PDB entry 5LYJ | X-ray diffraction, 2.40 A resolution | chains C and E of the 6 polymer chains in the assembly

== Chain C ==
Protein: Tubulin alpha-1B chain
Source organism: Bos taurus
UniProtKB: P81947 (TBA1B_BOVIN); numbering as in UniProt (aligned over 1-451)
Chain sequence (451 residues; row label = number of the first residue in the row):
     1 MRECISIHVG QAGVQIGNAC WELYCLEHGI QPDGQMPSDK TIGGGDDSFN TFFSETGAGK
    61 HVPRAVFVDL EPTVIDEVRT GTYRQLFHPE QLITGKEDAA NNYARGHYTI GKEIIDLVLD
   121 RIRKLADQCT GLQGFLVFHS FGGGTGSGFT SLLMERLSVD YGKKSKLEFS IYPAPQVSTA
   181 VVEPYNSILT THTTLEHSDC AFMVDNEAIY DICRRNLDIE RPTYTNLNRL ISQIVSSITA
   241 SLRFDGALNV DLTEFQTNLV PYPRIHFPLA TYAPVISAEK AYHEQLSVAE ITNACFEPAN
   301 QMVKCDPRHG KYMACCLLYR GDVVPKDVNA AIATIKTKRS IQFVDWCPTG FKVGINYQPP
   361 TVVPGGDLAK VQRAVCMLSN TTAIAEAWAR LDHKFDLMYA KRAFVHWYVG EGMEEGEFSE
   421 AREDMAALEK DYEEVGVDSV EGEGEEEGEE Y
Unresolved in the structure: 441-451
Ion coordination: Ca2+: D39, T41, G44, E55
Small-molecule neighbours:
  - Combretastatin A4 (7BA): T179, A180, V181
  - GTP (guanosine-5'-triphosphate): G10, Q11, A12, Q15, I16, D69, D98, A99, A100, N101, S140, G142, G143, G144, T145, G146, I171, P173, V177, S178, T179, E183, N206, Y224, L227, N228, I231

== Chain E ==
Protein: Stathmin-4
Source organism: Rattus norvegicus
UniProtKB: P63043 (STMN4_RAT); residues 5-145 here correspond to UniProt positions 49-189 (UniProt number = residue number + 44)
Chain sequence (143 residues; row label = number of the first residue in the row):
     3 MADMEVIELN KCTSGQSFEV ILKPPSFDGV PEFNASLPRR RDPSLEEIQK KLEAAEERRK
    63 YQEAELLKHL AEKREHEREV IQKAIEENNN FIKMAKEKLA QKMESNKENR EAHLAAMLER
   123 LQEKDKHAEE VRKNKELKEE ASR
Unresolved in the structure: 3-5, 29-43, 144-145
Construct notes: initiating methionine (3); expression tag (4)
Curated features (UniProtKB/Swiss-Prot):
  - modified residue: S46 (Phosphoserine)

== Chain C / chain E interface ==
Contacting residue pairs (32; chain C residue first):
  H107(C) - K104(E)
  H107(C) - M105(E)
  Y108(C) - K104(E)
  Y108(C) - M105(E)  hydrophobic
  Y108(C) - N108(E)
  T109(C) - R112(E)
  K112(C) - M105(E)
  E155(C) - L101(E)
  E155(C) - K104(E)  salt bridge
  R156(C) - L101(E)
  S158(C) - F93(E)
  S158(C) - I94(E)
  V159(C) - I94(E)
  V159(C) - A97(E)  hydrophobic
  V159(C) - K98(E)
  G162(C) - N90(E)
  G162(C) - I94(E)
  K163(C) - N90(E)  hydrogen bond (backbone-side chain)
  K163(C) - F93(E)
  T193(C) - K104(E)
  E196(C) - K100(E)  salt bridge
  H197(C) - F93(E)
  V409(C) - H115(E)  hydrogen bond (backbone-side chain)
  G410(C) - R112(E)
  E411(C) - N108(E)  hydrogen bond (backbone-side chain)
  E411(C) - R112(E)  salt bridge
  G412(C) - N108(E)
  G412(C) - N111(E)  hydrogen bond (backbone-side chain)
  G412(C) - R112(E)
  M413(C) - N108(E)
  E414(C) - S107(E)  hydrogen bond
  E414(C) - N111(E)  hydrogen bond
Also at the interface, not in a pair above, chain C (20 interface residues in all): L152
Also at the interface, not in a pair above, chain E (15 interface residues in all): E89

== Summary ==
The interface between chain C and chain E involves 20 residues on one side and 15 on the other; the contacts
include 6 hydrogen bonds and 3 salt bridges. Polar contacts include E155(C)-K104(E), E196(C)-K100(E) and
E411(C)-R112(E). Chain C binds GTP and Combretastatin A4.
Here chain C is Tubulin alpha-1B chain (Bos taurus) and chain E is Stathmin-4 (Rattus norvegicus). Entry 5LYJ
(Tubulin-Combretastatin A4 complex) was determined by X-ray diffraction.
